PDB entry 9I65 | electron microscopy, 4.10 A resolution (low resolution: residue-level contacts below are approximate; hydrogen-bond / salt-bridge calls are withheld) | chains I and J of the 9 polymer chains in the assembly

# Chain I (and J)
Name: DUF4183 domain-containing protein
Organism: Cohnella sp. OV330
Notes: chain J of this document is another copy of the same molecule, construct and numbering; everything in this record applies to it too
UniProt: A0A1I1C8X4 (A0A1I1C8X4_9BACL); residues 1-136 here = UniProt positions 1-136
Amino-acid sequence (136 residues; each row starts with the number of its first residue):
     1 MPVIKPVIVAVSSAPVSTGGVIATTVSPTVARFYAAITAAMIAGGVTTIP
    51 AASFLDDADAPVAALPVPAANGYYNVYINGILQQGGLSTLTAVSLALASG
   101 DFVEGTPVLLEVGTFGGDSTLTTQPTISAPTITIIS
Unresolved in the structure: 1

# How chain I and chain J interact
Contacting residue pairs - 9 pairs, chain I then chain J:
  Pro2(I) with Gln83(J); Gln84(J); Leu87(J)
  Val3(I) with Gln83(J); Asp101(J)
  Ile4(I) with Ile81(J); Gln83(J)
  Lys5(I) with Ile78(J)
  Pro6(I) with Asn79(J)
Also at the interface, not in a pair above, chain J (9 interface residues in all): Leu82, Thr106

# In short
5 residues of chain I face 9 of chain J across their interface.
Both chains are DUF4183 domain-containing protein (Cohnella sp. OV330). Entry 9I65 (Recombinant F-ENA-2
fibers) was determined by electron microscopy together with 9N0B and 9HZE from the same study.
